1W6C - chain A; structure by X-ray diffraction, 2.20 A resolution.

[Chain A]
Name: Phenylethylamine oxidase
Source organism: Arthrobacter globiformis
Notes: EC 1.4.3.6; fragment: agao holoenzyme, residues 3-638
UniProtKB: P46881 (PAOX_ARTGO); numbering as in UniProt (aligned over 3-638)
Sequence (646 residues; each row starts with the number of its first residue):
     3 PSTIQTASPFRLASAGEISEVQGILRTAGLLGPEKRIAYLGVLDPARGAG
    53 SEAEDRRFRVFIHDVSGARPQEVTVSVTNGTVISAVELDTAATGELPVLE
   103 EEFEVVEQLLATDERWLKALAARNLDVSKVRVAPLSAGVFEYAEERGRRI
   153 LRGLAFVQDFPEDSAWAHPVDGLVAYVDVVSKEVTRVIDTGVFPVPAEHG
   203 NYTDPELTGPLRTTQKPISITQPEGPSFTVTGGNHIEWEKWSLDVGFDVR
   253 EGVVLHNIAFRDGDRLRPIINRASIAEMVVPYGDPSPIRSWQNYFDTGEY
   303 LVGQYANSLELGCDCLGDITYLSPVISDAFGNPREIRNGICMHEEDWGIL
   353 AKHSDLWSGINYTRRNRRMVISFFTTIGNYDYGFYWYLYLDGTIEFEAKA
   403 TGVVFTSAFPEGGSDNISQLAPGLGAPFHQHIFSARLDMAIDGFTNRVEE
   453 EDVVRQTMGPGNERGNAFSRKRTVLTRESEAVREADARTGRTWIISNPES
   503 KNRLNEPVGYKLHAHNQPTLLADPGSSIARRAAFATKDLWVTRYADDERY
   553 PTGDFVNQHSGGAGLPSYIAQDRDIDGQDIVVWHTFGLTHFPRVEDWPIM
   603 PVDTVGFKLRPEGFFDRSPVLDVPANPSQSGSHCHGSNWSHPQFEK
Disordered / not traced: 3-8, 629-648
Modified / non-standard residues: Tyr382 (5-(2-carboxy-2-aminoethyl)-2-hydroxy-1,4-benzoquinone; TPQ)
UniProt features mapped onto this chain:
  - active site: Asp298 (Proton acceptor), Tyr382 (Schiff-base intermediate with substrate)
  - binding site (substrate): Tyr296 to Tyr307, Ile379 to Tyr384
  - binding site (Cu cation): His431, His433, His592
  - modified residue: Tyr382 (2',4',5'-topaquinone)
  - mutagenesis: Tyr382 (Y382F: Loss of activity)
Disulfide bonds: Cys317-Cys343
Ion coordination: Cu ion site 1: Asp161, Asp165, His170; Cu ion site 2: His431, His433, His592; Na+: Asp440, Met441, Asp581, Ile582
From the paper describing this entry:
  - Cu ion coordination: Asp161, Asp165, His170, His431, His433, His592
  - Na+ coordination: Asp440, Met441, Asp581, Ile582
  - conformationally variable residues (order/disorder transition): Tyr296

[Overview]
The Cu ion site 1 is built by Asp161, Asp165 and His170. From UniProt: active-site residues Asp298 and Tyr382,
18 substrate-binding residues, 3 Cu cation-binding residues and one mutagenesis site. From the paper: Cu ion
coordination by Asp161, Asp165 and His170 among others; Na+ coordination by Asp440, Met441 and Asp581 among
others.
Chain A is Phenylethylamine oxidase (Arthrobacter globiformis); the structure, AGAO holoenzyme in a small
cell, at 2.2 angstroms, was determined by X-ray diffraction (same publication as 1W6G).
